1F38 - chains A and D of the 4 polymer chains in the assembly; structure by X-ray diffraction, 2.40 A resolution.

[Chain A]
Molecule: Precorrin-8W decarboxylase
Source organism: Methanothermobacter thermautotrophicus
Reference sequence: O26249 (CBIT_METTH); residues 1101-1292 here correspond to UniProt positions 1-192 (UniProt number = residue number - 1100)
Chain sequence (192 residues; row label = number of the first residue in the row):
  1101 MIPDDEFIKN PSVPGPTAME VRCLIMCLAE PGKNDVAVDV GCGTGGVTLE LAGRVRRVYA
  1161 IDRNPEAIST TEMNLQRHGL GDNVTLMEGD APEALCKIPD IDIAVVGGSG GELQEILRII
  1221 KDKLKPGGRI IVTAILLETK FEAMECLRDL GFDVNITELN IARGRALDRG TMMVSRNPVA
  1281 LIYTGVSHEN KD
Disordered / not traced: 1287-1292
Sequence notes: modified residue (1101, 1119, 1126, 1173, 1187, 1244, 1272-1273)
Modified positions: Mse1101, Mse1119, Mse1126, Mse1173, Mse1187, Mse1244, Mse1272, Mse1273 (selenomethionine; parent Met)
UniProt features mapped onto this chain:
  - binding site (S-adenosyl-L-methionine): T1117, G1141 to G1145, D1162, A1191

[Chain D]
Molecule: Precorrin-8W decarboxylase
Source organism: Methanothermobacter thermautotrophicus
Reference sequence: O26249 (CBIT_METTH); residues 4101-4292 here correspond to UniProt positions 1-192 (UniProt number = residue number - 4100)
Chain sequence (192 residues; numbered 4101 to 4292; the number before each row is that of its first residue):
  4101 MIPDDEFIKN PSVPGPTAME VRCLIMCLAE PGKNDVAVDV GCGTGGVTLE LAGRVRRVYA
  4161 IDRNPEAIST TEMNLQRHGL GDNVTLMEGD APEALCKIPD IDIAVVGGSG GELQEILRII
  4221 KDKLKPGGRI IVTAILLETK FEAMECLRDL GFDVNITELN IARGRALDRG TMMVSRNPVA
  4281 LIYTGVSHEN KD
Disordered / not traced: 4287-4292
Sequence notes: modified residue (4101, 4119, 4126, 4173, 4187, 4244, 4272-4273)
Modified positions: Mse4101, Mse4119, Mse4126, Mse4173, Mse4187, Mse4244, Mse4272, Mse4273 (selenomethionine; parent Met)
UniProt features mapped onto this chain:
  - binding site (S-adenosyl-L-methionine): T4117, G4141 to G4145, D4162, A4191

[Interface between chain A and chain D]
Cross-chain cystine bridges: C1123(A)-C4127(D), C1127(A)-C4123(D)
Contacting residue pairs (36; chain A residue first):
  Mse1101(A) - C4127(D)  hydrophobic
  E1120(A) - L4124(D)
  E1120(A) - T4257(D)
  C1123(A) - C4123(D)  hydrogen bond (backbone-side chain)
  C1123(A) - L4124(D)  hydrophobic
  C1123(A) - C4127(D)  disulfide
  L1124(A) - E4120(D)
  L1124(A) - C4123(D)  hydrophobic
  C1127(A) - Mse4101(D)  hydrophobic
  C1127(A) - C4123(D)  disulfide
  Mse1244(A) - T4271(D)
  R1248(A) - T4271(D)
  I1256(A) - R4263(D)
  I1256(A) - G4264(D)  hydrogen bond (backbone-backbone)
  T1257(A) - E4120(D)
  T1257(A) - I4261(D)
  T1257(A) - A4262(D)
  E1258(A) - N4260(D)
  E1258(A) - I4261(D)
  E1258(A) - A4262(D)  hydrogen bond (backbone-backbone)
  E1258(A) - Mse4273(D)
  L1259(A) - N4260(D)
  L1259(A) - I4261(D)  hydrophobic
  N1260(A) - E4258(D)
  N1260(A) - L4259(D)
  N1260(A) - N4260(D)  hydrogen bond (backbone-backbone)
  I1261(A) - T4257(D)
  I1261(A) - E4258(D)
  I1261(A) - L4259(D)  hydrophobic
  A1262(A) - T4257(D)
  A1262(A) - E4258(D)  hydrogen bond (backbone-backbone)
  R1263(A) - I4256(D)
  G1264(A) - I4256(D)  hydrogen bond (backbone-backbone)
  T1271(A) - Mse4244(D)
  T1271(A) - R4248(D)
  Mse1273(A) - E4258(D)
Interface residues without a listed pair, chain A (19 interface residues in all): E1130
Interface residues without a listed pair, chain D (19 interface residues in all): E4130

[Overview]
Chain A and chain D each contribute 19 residues to their interface; the contacts include 2 disulfide bonds and
6 hydrogen bonds. Polar contacts include C1123(A)-C4123(D), I1256(A)-G4264(D) and E1258(A)-A4262(D). Curated
annotation (UniProt) lists 8 S-adenosyl-L-methionine-binding residues on chain A; 8
S-adenosyl-L-methionine-binding residues on chain D.
Both chains are Precorrin-8W decarboxylase (Methanothermobacter thermautotrophicus). Entry 1F38 (X-ray
crystallographic structure of precorrin 8W decarboxylase, the product of gene MT0146 in the methanobacterium
thermoautotrophicum ...) was determined by X-ray diffraction, deposited together with 1KXZ, 1L3B, 1L3C and
1L3I.
